8RNA - chains E and F of the 10 polymer chains in the assembly; structure by electron microscopy, 3.57 A resolution.

Chain E:
Name: RNA-directed RNA polymerase catalytic subunit
Source organism: Influenza B virus (B/Memphis/13/2003)
Notes: EC 2.7.7.48
UniProt: Q5V8Y6 (Q5V8Y6_9INFB); numbering as in UniProt (aligned over 1-752)
Amino-acid sequence (752 residues; each row starts with the number of its first residue):
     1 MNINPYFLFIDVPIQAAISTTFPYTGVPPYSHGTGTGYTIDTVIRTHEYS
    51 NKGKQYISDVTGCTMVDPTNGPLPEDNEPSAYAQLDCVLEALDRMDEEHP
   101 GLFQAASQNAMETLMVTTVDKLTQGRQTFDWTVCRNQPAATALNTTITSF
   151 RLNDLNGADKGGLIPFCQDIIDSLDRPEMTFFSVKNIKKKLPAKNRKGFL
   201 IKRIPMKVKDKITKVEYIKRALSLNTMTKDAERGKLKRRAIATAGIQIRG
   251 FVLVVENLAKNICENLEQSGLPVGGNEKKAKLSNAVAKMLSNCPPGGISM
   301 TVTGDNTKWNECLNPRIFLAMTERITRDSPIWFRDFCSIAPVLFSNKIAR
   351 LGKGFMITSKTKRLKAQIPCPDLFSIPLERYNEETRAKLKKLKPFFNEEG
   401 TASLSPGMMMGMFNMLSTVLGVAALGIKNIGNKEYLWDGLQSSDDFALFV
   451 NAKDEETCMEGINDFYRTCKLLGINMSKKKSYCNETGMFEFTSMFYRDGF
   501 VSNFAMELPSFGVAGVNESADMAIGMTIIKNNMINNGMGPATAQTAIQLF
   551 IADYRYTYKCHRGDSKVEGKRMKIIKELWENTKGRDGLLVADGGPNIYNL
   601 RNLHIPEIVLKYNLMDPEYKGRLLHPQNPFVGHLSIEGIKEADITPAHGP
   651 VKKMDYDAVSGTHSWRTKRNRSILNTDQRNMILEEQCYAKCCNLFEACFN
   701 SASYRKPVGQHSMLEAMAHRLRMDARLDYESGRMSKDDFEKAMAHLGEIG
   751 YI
Unresolved in the structure: 228-238, 634-654

Chain F:
Name: Polymerase basic protein 2
Source organism: Influenza B virus (B/Memphis/13/2003)
UniProt: Q5V8X3 (Q5V8X3_9INFB); numbering as in UniProt (aligned over 1-770)
Amino-acid sequence (799 residues; numbered 1 to 799; the number before each row is that of its first residue):
     1 MTLAKIELLKQLLRDNEAKTVLKQTTVDQYNIIRKFNTSRIEKNPSLRMK
    51 WAMCSNFPLALTKGDMANRIPLEYKGIQLKTNAEDIGTKGQMCSIAAVTW
   101 WNTYGPIGDTEGFERVYESFFLRKMRLDNATWGRITFGPVERVRKRVLLN
   151 PLTKEMPPDEASNVIMEILFPKEAGIPRESTWIHRELIKEKREKLKGTMI
   201 TPIVLAYMLERELVARRRFLPVAGATSAEFIEMLHCLQGENWRQIYHPGG
   251 NKLTESRSQSMIVACRKIIRRSIVASNPLELAVEIANKTVIDTEPLKSCL
   301 AAIDGGDVACDIIRAALGLKIRQRQRFGRLELKRISGRGFKNDEEILIGN
   351 GTIQKIGIWDGEEEFHVRCGECRGILKKSKMKLEKLLINSAKKEDMRDLI
   401 ILCMVFSQDTRMFQGVRGEINFLNRAGQLLSPMYQLQRYFLNRSNDLFDQ
   451 WGYEESPKASELHGINESMNASDYTLKGVVVTRNVIDDFSSTETEKVSIT
   501 KNLSLIKRTGEVIMGANDVSELESQAQLMITYDTPKMWEMGTTKELVQNT
   551 YQWVLKNLVTLKAQFLLGKEDMFQWDAFEAFESIIPQKMAGQYSGFARAV
   601 LKQMRDQEVMKTDQFIKLLPFCFSPPKLRSNGEPYQFLKLVLKGGGENFI
   651 EVRKGSPLFSYNPQTEVLTICGRMMSLKGKIEDEERNRSMGNAVLAGFLV
   701 SGKYDPDLGDFKTIEELEKLKPGEKANILLYQGKPVKVVKRKRYSALSND
   751 ISQGIKRQRMTVESMGWALSGWSHPQFEKGGGSGGGSGGSAWSHPQFEK
Unresolved in the structure: 141-226, 489-492, 744-799
Differences from the reference sequence: expression tag (771-799)

Interface between chain E and chain F:
Residue-residue contacts (161):
  Lys189(E) - Asn37(F)
  Pro192(E) - Asn37(F)
  Ala193(E) - Asn37(F)
  Leu200(E) - Asn37(F)
  Arg203(E) - Arg40(F)
  Asn276(E) - Gln238(F)
  Asn276(E) - Gly239(F)  hydrogen bond (side chain-backbone)
  Lys279(E) - Glu240(F)  hydrogen bond (side chain-backbone)
  Met494(E) - Glu240(F)
  Asp498(E) - Val140(F)
  Phe500(E) - Asn241(F)
  Val501(E) - Asn241(F)  hydrogen bond (backbone-side chain)
  Asn503(E) - Glu240(F)
  Phe511(E) - Ser46(F)
  Gly512(E) - Ser46(F)
  Val513(E) - Ser46(F)
  Val516(E) - Met49(F)
  Glu518(E) - Ile95(F)
  Lys530(E) - His235(F)
  Ile534(E) - His235(F)
  Gly537(E) - Glu240(F)
  Tyr556(E) - Lys50(F)
  Thr557(E) - Met53(F)
  Tyr558(E) - Met49(F)  hydrogen bond
  Lys559(E) - Met53(F)
  Lys559(E) - Ile95(F)
  Arg562(E) - Glu647(F)
  Asp564(E) - Pro657(F)
  Lys570(E) - Ile77(F)
  Arg571(E) - Ile95(F)
  Arg571(E) - Thr99(F)  hydrogen bond
  Lys573(E) - Lys75(F)
  Ile574(E) - Tyr74(F)  hydrophobic
  Ile574(E) - Ala96(F)  hydrophobic
  Ile574(E) - Thr99(F)
  Ile574(E) - Trp100(F)
  Ile574(E) - Thr103(F)
  Ile575(E) - Thr99(F)
  Glu577(E) - Tyr74(F)  hydrogen bond
  Glu577(E) - Lys75(F)  salt bridge
  Glu577(E) - Tyr104(F)  hydrogen bond
  Leu578(E) - Asn102(F)
  Leu578(E) - Thr103(F)
  Asn581(E) - Tyr104(F)
  Arg585(E) - Gly672(F)
  Asp586(E) - Lys544(F)  salt bridge
  Asp592(E) - Asn102(F)
  Leu600(E) - His235(F)  hydrogen bond (backbone-side chain)
  Arg601(E) - Leu127(F)
  Arg601(E) - Trp132(F)
  Arg601(E) - Met233(F)
  Asn602(E) - Leu127(F)
  Leu603(E) - His235(F)
  His604(E) - Arg123(F)  hydrogen bond (backbone-side chain)
  His604(E) - Met233(F)
  His604(E) - His235(F)
  Ile605(E) - Lys124(F)
  Ile605(E) - Leu127(F)  hydrophobic
  Val609(E) - Phe120(F)  hydrophobic
  Val609(E) - Phe121(F)  hydrophobic
  Val609(E) - Lys124(F)  hydrogen bond (backbone-side chain)
  Leu610(E) - Lys124(F)
  Tyr612(E) - Phe113(F)  hydrophobic
  Tyr612(E) - Glu114(F)
  Tyr612(E) - Phe121(F)  hydrophobic
  Asn613(E) - Lys124(F)  hydrogen bond
  Glu618(E) - Ile107(F)
  Tyr619(E) - Asn102(F)
  Lys620(E) - Thr110(F)
  Gly621(E) - Gly108(F)
  Gly621(E) - Thr110(F)
  Arg622(E) - Trp101(F)  hydrogen bond (backbone-side chain)
  Arg622(E) - Thr103(F)  hydrogen bond (side chain-backbone)
  Arg622(E) - Tyr104(F)
  Arg622(E) - Gly105(F)  hydrogen bond (side chain-backbone)
  Arg622(E) - Pro106(F)
  Arg622(E) - Ile107(F)
  Leu623(E) - Asn102(F)
  Leu624(E) - Thr110(F)
  Leu624(E) - Phe113(F)  hydrophobic
  His625(E) - Trp101(F)
  His625(E) - Pro106(F)
  His625(E) - Gly108(F)
  Pro626(E) - Asp109(F)
  Gln627(E) - Met66(F)
  Asn628(E) - Trp101(F)
  Pro629(E) - Leu61(F)  hydrophobic
  Pro629(E) - Thr62(F)  hydrogen bond (backbone-side chain)
  Pro629(E) - Met66(F)
  Pro629(E) - Ala67(F)  hydrophobic
  Pro629(E) - Trp101(F)
  Phe630(E) - Leu61(F)  hydrophobic
  Phe630(E) - Cys93(F)  hydrophobic
  Phe630(E) - Ala97(F)
  Phe630(E) - Val98(F)  hydrophobic
  Phe630(E) - Trp101(F)  hydrophobic
  Gly632(E) - Thr62(F)
  Asp657(E) - Phe120(F)
  Ala658(E) - Phe120(F)
  Val659(E) - Phe113(F)  hydrophobic
  Val659(E) - Tyr117(F)  hydrophobic
  Ser660(E) - Tyr117(F)
  Thr662(E) - Val98(F)
  Thr662(E) - Trp101(F)
  Thr662(E) - Asn102(F)  hydrogen bond
  His663(E) - Val98(F)
  His663(E) - Asn102(F)  hydrogen bond
  Trp665(E) - Met49(F)  hydrophobic
  Trp665(E) - Leu59(F)  hydrophobic
  Trp665(E) - Val98(F)
  Arg666(E) - Leu59(F)
  Arg666(E) - Ala60(F)  hydrogen bond (backbone-backbone)
  Thr667(E) - Pro58(F)  hydrogen bond (side chain-backbone)
  Lys668(E) - Pro58(F)
  Lys668(E) - Met92(F)
  Asn670(E) - Gly87(F)
  Asn670(E) - Thr88(F)  hydrogen bond (side chain-backbone)
  Ile673(E) - Phe36(F)  hydrophobic
  Asn675(E) - Gln29(F)
  Arg679(E) - Ile32(F)
  Ile682(E) - Val21(F)  hydrophobic
  Glu685(E) - Glu17(F)
  Glu685(E) - Thr20(F)
  Cys687(E) - Asp15(F)
  Cys687(E) - Ala18(F)  hydrophobic
  Tyr688(E) - Ile33(F)
  Lys690(E) - Leu12(F)
  Cys691(E) - Leu12(F)  hydrophobic
  Cys691(E) - Ala18(F)  hydrophobic
  Cys691(E) - Val21(F)  hydrophobic
  Cys691(E) - Leu22(F)  hydrophobic
  Phe695(E) - Val27(F)  hydrophobic
  Phe695(E) - Tyr30(F)  hydrophobic
  Glu696(E) - Tyr30(F)
  Ala697(E) - Lys5(F)
  Cys698(E) - Lys5(F)  hydrogen bond
  Lys706(E) - Val27(F)
  Val708(E) - Val27(F)  hydrophobic
  Val708(E) - Asp28(F)
  Val708(E) - Ala83(F)  hydrophobic
  Gly709(E) - Asp28(F)
  Gln710(E) - Thr26(F)
  Gln710(E) - Asp28(F)  hydrogen bond (backbone-side chain)
  His711(E) - Thr26(F)
  His711(E) - Val27(F)  hydrogen bond (backbone-backbone)
  Ser712(E) - Leu22(F)  hydrogen bond (side chain-backbone)
  Ser712(E) - Lys23(F)  hydrogen bond (side chain-backbone)
  Met713(E) - Val21(F)
  Met713(E) - Leu22(F)
  Met713(E) - Thr25(F)  hydrogen bond
  Met713(E) - Thr26(F)
  Met713(E) - Val27(F)  hydrophobic
  Leu714(E) - Leu22(F)  hydrogen bond (backbone-backbone)
  Leu714(E) - Lys23(F)
  Ala716(E) - Val27(F)  hydrophobic
  Asp728(E) - Thr2(F)
  Met734(E) - Thr2(F)
  Asp738(E) - Leu3(F)
  His745(E) - Ile6(F)
  Ile749(E) - Leu9(F)  hydrophobic
  Tyr751(E) - Lys23(F)
Other interface residues (no listed pair), chain E (127 interface residues in all): Lys202, Ile204, Gly499, Ala514, Gly515, Asn517, Asp521, Met533, Asn536, Pro540, Glu568, Pro606, Ile608, Pro617, Arg671, Ser672, Leu683, Gln686, Cys692, Leu694, Leu721, Asp724, Ala725, Lys741, Ala742, Leu746, Glu748
Other interface residues (no listed pair), chain F (94 interface residues in all): Leu8, Lys10, Asn31, Arg34, Pro45, Asn56, Glu84, Asp85, Ser94, Glu232, Leu234, Cys236, Trp242, Arg243, Gln732

Overview:
The interface between chain E and chain F involves 127 residues on one side and 94 on the other, with 27
hydrogen bonds and 2 salt bridges. Polar contacts include Glu577(E)-Lys75(F), Asp586(E)-Lys544(F) and
Asn276(E)-Gly239(F).
Chain E is RNA-directed RNA polymerase catalytic subunit and chain F is Polymerase basic protein 2, both from
Influenza B virus (B/Memphis/13/2003); the structure, Influenza B polymerase apo-trimer, was determined by
electron microscopy (same publication as 8RN1, 8RN2, 8RN3, 8RN4, 8RN5, 8RN6 and 5 further entries).
